8TV1 - chains D and E of the 3 polymer chains in the assembly; structure by X-ray diffraction, 2.60 A resolution.

== Chain D ==
Molecule: S1C variant of Fab_L1 heavy chain
Organism: Homo sapiens
Amino-acid sequence (237 residues; numbered 1 to 245; 8 numbers in that range are skipped by the numbering (no residue carries them; nothing is unmodelled there); the number before each row is that of its first residue):
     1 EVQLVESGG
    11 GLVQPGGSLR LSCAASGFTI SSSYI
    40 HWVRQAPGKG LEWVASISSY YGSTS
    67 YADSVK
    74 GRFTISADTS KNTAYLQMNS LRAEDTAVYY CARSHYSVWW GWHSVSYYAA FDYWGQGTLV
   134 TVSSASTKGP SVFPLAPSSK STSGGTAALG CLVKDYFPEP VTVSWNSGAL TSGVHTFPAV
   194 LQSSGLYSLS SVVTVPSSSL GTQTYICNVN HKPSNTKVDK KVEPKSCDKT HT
Unresolved in the structure: 239-245
Disulfide bonds: Cys23-Cys104, Cys164-Cys220

== Chain E ==
Molecule: S1C variant of Fab_L1 light chain
Organism: Homo sapiens
Notes: engineered mutation(s): SPHAGLSSP replaced by QGTTS; Q165S, K167Y
Amino-acid sequence (211 residues; row label = number of the first residue in the row; note: 21 numbers in that range are skipped by the numbering (no residue carries them; nothing is unmodelled there)):
     1 DIQMTQSPSS LSASVGDRVT ITCRASQSVS SA
    39 VAWYQQKPGK APKLLIYSAS
    66 SLYSGVP
    74 SRFSGSR
    83 SGTDFTLTIS SLQPEDFATY YCQQGSAPF
   115 TFGQGTKVEI KRTVAAPSVF IFPPSDEQLK SGTASVVCLL NNFYPREAKV SWYVDNALQS
   175 GNSQESVTEQ DSKDSTYSLS STLTLSKADY EKHKVYACEV TQGTTS
   223 VTKSFNRGEC
Unresolved in the structure: 1
Disulfide bonds: Cys23-Cys104, Cys152-Cys212

== Chain D / chain E interface ==
Contacting residue pairs (81):
  Tyr34(D) - Phe111(E)  hydrophobic
  His40(D) - Phe111(E)
  Val42(D) - Phe116(E)  hydrophobic
  Gln44(D) - Gln44(E)  hydrogen bond
  Gln44(D) - Tyr103(E)
  Lys48(D) - Tyr103(E)
  Gly49(D) - Tyr103(E)
  Leu50(D) - Pro50(E)  hydrophobic
  Leu50(D) - Tyr103(E)
  Leu50(D) - Phe116(E)
  Trp52(D) - Pro110(E)
  Trp52(D) - Phe111(E)
  Trp52(D) - Phe116(E)
  Tyr103(D) - Gln44(E)  hydrogen bond
  Tyr103(D) - Lys48(E)  hydrogen bond (side chain-backbone)
  Tyr103(D) - Ala49(E)  hydrophobic
  Trp113(D) - Val29(E)
  Trp113(D) - Ser30(E)
  Trp113(D) - Ser108(E)
  Trp113(D) - Ala109(E)
  Gly114(D) - Ser30(E)
  Gly114(D) - Ser108(E)
  His116(D) - Ala32(E)
  His116(D) - Gly107(E)  hydrogen bond (side chain-backbone)
  Tyr121(D) - Ala32(E)
  Tyr121(D) - Tyr55(E)
  Tyr121(D) - Ser56(E)
  Tyr121(D) - Gly107(E)
  Ala122(D) - Leu52(E)
  Ala122(D) - Tyr55(E)
  Ala123(D) - Ala40(E)  hydrophobic
  Ala123(D) - Tyr42(E)
  Ala123(D) - Tyr55(E)  hydrophobic
  Phe124(D) - Tyr42(E)  hydrogen bond (backbone-side chain)
  Phe124(D) - Leu52(E)
  Phe124(D) - Gln105(E)
  Phe124(D) - Phe111(E)  hydrophobic
  Asp125(D) - Leu52(E)
  Asp125(D) - Tyr68(E)
  Tyr126(D) - Tyr68(E)
  Trp127(D) - Ala49(E)  hydrophobic
  Trp127(D) - Pro50(E)
  Trp127(D) - Phe116(E)  hydrophobic
  Gly128(D) - Ala49(E)
  Phe146(D) - Ser139(E)
  Phe146(D) - Gln142(E)
  Pro147(D) - Ser139(E)
  Pro147(D) - Glu141(E)
  Leu148(D) - Phe136(E)
  Leu148(D) - Val151(E)  hydrophobic
  Ala149(D) - Phe136(E)
  Ser151(D) - Cys232(E)
  Lys153(D) - Cys232(E)
  Ser156(D) - Phe134(E)
  Thr159(D) - Phe134(E)
  Ala161(D) - Phe134(E)  hydrophobic
  Ala161(D) - Phe136(E)
  Leu165(D) - Ser149(E)
  Lys167(D) - Gln142(E)
  Lys167(D) - Ser149(E)
  His188(D) - Asn155(E)  hydrogen bond
  His188(D) - Asn156(E)  hydrogen bond
  His188(D) - Ser192(E)  hydrogen bond
  Phe190(D) - Leu153(E)  hydrophobic
  Phe190(D) - Ser180(E)
  Phe190(D) - Thr182(E)
  Phe190(D) - Ser192(E)
  Phe190(D) - Leu193(E)
  Phe190(D) - Ser194(E)
  Pro191(D) - Ser180(E)  hydrogen bond (backbone-side chain)
  Pro191(D) - Val181(E)
  Val193(D) - Gln178(E)
  Val193(D) - Glu179(E)
  Val193(D) - Ser180(E)
  Leu194(D) - Gln178(E)  hydrogen bond (backbone-side chain)
  Gln195(D) - Gln178(E)
  Val205(D) - Leu153(E)  hydrophobic
  Thr207(D) - Asn155(E)
  Lys233(D) - Glu141(E)  salt bridge
  Lys238(D) - Pro138(E)
  Lys238(D) - Asp140(E)  salt bridge
Also at the interface, not in a pair above, chain D (46 interface residues in all): Ser55, Val145, Ser152, Leu162, Ser203
Also at the interface, not in a pair above, chain E (44 interface residues in all): Thr147, Lys225

== Summary ==
46 residues of chain D and 44 residues of chain E are in contact; the contacts include 10 hydrogen bonds and 2
salt bridges. Polar contacts include Lys233(D)-Glu141(E), Lys238(D)-Asp140(E) and Gln44(D)-Gln44(E).
Chain D is S1C variant of Fab_L1 heavy chain and chain E is S1C variant of Fab_L1 light chain, both from Homo
sapiens; the structure, Structure of the EphA2 LBDCRD bound to FabS1C_L1, was determined by X-ray diffraction,
deposited together with 8TV5, 8TV2 and 8TRV.
